Entry 1QKP (X-ray diffraction, 2.10 A resolution); this record covers chain A.

[Chain A]
Molecule: Bacteriorhodopsin
Organism: Halobacterium salinarium
Reference sequence: P02945 (BACR_HALHA); residues 1-248 here correspond to UniProt positions 14-261 (UniProt number = residue number + 13)
Amino-acid sequence (248 residues; row label = number of the first residue in the row):
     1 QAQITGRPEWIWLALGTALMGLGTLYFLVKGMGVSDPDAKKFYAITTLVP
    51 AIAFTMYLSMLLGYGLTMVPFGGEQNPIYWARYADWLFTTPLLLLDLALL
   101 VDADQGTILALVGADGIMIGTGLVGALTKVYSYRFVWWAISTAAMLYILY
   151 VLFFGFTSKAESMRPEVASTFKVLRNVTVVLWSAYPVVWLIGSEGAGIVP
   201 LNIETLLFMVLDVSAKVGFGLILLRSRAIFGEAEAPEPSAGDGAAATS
Not modelled in the structure: 1-4, 233-248
Glycans and other covalent adducts: retinal (RET) linked to Lys216
Small-molecule neighbours: retinal (RET): Tyr83, Trp86, Thr89, Thr90, Leu93, Met118, Ile119, Gly122, Trp138, Ser141, Thr142, Met145, Trp182, Tyr185, Pro186, Trp189, Asp212, Ala215
Curated features (UniProtKB/Swiss-Prot):
  - site: Asp85 (Primary proton acceptor)
  - modified residue: Gln1 (Pyrrolidone carboxylic acid), Lys216 (N6-(retinylidene)lysine)

[Overview]
Retinal is covalently linked to Lys216.
Chain A is Bacteriorhodopsin (Halobacterium salinarium); the structure, High resolution X-ray structure of an
early intermediate in the bacteriorhodopsin photocycle, was determined by X-ray diffraction (same publication
as 1QKO).
